Entry 8W3D (X-ray diffraction, 2.04 A resolution); this record covers chain A.

[Chain A]
Molecule: Fibroblast growth factor receptor 2
From: Homo sapiens
Notes: EC 2.7.10.1
Reference sequence: P21802 (FGFR2_HUMAN); residue numbers follow UniProt; this construct covers 458-768
Amino-acid sequence (324 residues; row label = number of the first residue in the row):
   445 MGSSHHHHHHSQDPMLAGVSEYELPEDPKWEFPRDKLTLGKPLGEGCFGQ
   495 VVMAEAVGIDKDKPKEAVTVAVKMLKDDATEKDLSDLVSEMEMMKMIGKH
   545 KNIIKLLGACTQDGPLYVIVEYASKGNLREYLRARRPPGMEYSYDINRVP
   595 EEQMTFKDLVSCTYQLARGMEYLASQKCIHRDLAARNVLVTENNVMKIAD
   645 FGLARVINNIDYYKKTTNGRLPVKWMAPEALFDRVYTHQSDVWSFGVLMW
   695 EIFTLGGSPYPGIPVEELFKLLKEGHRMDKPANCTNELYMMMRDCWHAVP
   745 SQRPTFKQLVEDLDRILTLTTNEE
Disordered / not traced: 445-466, 765-768
Covalently attached groups: compound TZ0 linked to Cys-491
Sequence notes: initiating methionine (445); expression tag (446-457); engineered mutation Lys-549 (Asn in P21802), Val-650 (Asp in P21802)
Small-molecule neighbours: TZ0 (1-[(3S)-3-{4-amino-3-[(3,5-dimethoxyphenyl)ethynyl]-1H-pyrazolo[3,4-d]pyrimidin-1-yl}pyrrolidin-1-yl]prop-2-en-1-one): Leu-487, Gly-488, Glu-489, Gly-490, Phe-492, Val-495, Ala-515, Lys-517, Leu-531, Glu-534, Met-538, Ile-548, Val-562, Val-564, Glu-565, Tyr-566, Ala-567, Gly-570, Asn-571, Glu-574, Leu-633, Ala-643, Asp-644, Phe-645

[In short]
Covalently linked compound TZ0: at Cys-491.
Chain A is Fibroblast growth factor receptor 2 (Homo sapiens); the structure, TAS-120 covalent structure with
FGFR2 molecular brake mutant, was determined by X-ray diffraction, deposited together with 8W2X, 8W38 and
8W3B.
